Entry 7NAD (electron microscopy, 3.04 A resolution); this record covers chains 1 and R of the 26 polymer chains in the assembly.

[Chain 1]
Molecule: 25S rRNA
From: Saccharomyces cerevisiae BY4741
Sequence (697 nucleotides; numbered 820 to 3372; 1856 numbers in that range are skipped by the numbering (no residue carries them; nothing is unmodelled there); the number before each row is that of its first residue):
   820 AUGCCUGAAUAGGGUGAAGCCAGAGGAAACUCUGGUGGAGGCUCG
   893 CGAAUUUGGGUAU
  1446 AGUAGCAAAUAUUCAAAUGAGAACUUUGAAGACUGAAGUGGGGAAAGGUU
  1496 CCACGUCAACAGCAGUUGGACGUGGGUUAGUCGAUCCUAAGAGAUG
  1552 GUUUCAAAGGCCUGA
  1574 CAGGCCACCAUCGAAAGGGAAUCCGGUUAAGAUUCCGGAACCUGGAUAUG
  1624 GAUUCUUCACGGUAACGUAACUGAAUGUGGAGACGUCGGCGCGAGCCCUG
  1674 GGAGGAGUUAUCUUUUCUUCUUAACAGCUUAUCACCCCGGAAUUGGUUUA
  1724 UCCGGAGAUGGGGUCUUAUGGCUGGAAGAGGCCAGCACCUUUGCUGGCUC
  1774 CGGUGCGCUUGUGACGGCCCGUGAAAAUCCACAGGAAGGAAUAGUUUUCA
  1824 UGCCAGGUCGUACUG
  1853 UCUCCAAGGUGAACAGCCUCUAGUUGAUAGAA
  1892 GAUAAGGGAAGUCGG
  1916 UCCGUAACUUCGGGAUAAGGAUUGGCUCUAAGGGUCGGGUAGUGAGGGCC
  1966 UUGGUCA
  2050 CGGCCUUGG
  2080 CUUGCUACAAUUAACGAUCAACUUAGAACUGGUACGGACAAGGGGAAUCU
  2130 GACUG
  2318 UUAACGAGAUUCCCACUGUCCCUAUCUACUAUCUAGCGA
  3061 GGCUGUCUGAUCAGGCAUUGC
  3333 GUAAGCAGUAGAGUAGCC
  3356 GUUACGAUCUGCUGAGA

[Chain R]
Protein: 60S ribosomal protein L19-A
From: Saccharomyces cerevisiae BY4741
UniProtKB: P0CX82 (RL19A_YEAST); numbering as in UniProt (aligned over 1-189)
Chain sequence (189 residues; each row starts with the number of its first residue):
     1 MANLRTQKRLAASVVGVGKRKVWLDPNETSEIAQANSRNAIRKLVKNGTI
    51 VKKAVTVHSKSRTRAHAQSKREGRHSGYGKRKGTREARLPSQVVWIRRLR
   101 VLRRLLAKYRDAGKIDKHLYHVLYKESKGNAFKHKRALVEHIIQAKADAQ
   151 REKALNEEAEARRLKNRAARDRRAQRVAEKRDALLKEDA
Disordered / not traced: 1, 61-87, 163-189
Curated features (UniProtKB/Swiss-Prot):
  - modified residue (Phosphoserine): Ser30, Ser37, Ser91
  - cross-link (Glycyl lysine isopeptide (Lys-Gly)): Lys21 (interchain with G-Cter in ubiquitin), Lys53 (interchain with G-Cter in ubiquitin), Lys60 (interchain with G-Cter in ubiquitin), Lys146 (interchain with G-Cter in ubiquitin), Lys186 (interchain with G-Cter in ubiquitin)

[Chain 1 / chain R interface]
Contacting residue pairs (119; chain 1 residue first):
  C840(1) with Lys125(R), hydrogen bond to the sugar; Lys128(R), sugar contact; Gly129(R), hydrogen bond to the sugar
  A841(1) with Lys125(R), salt bridge to the phosphate; Glu126(R), sugar contact; Gly129(R), sugar contact
  G853(1) with Gly129(R), hydrogen bond to the base; Asn130(R), sugar contact
  G854(1) with Trp95(R), sugar contact; Asn130(R), sugar contact
  U855(1) with Trp95(R), sugar contact
  G856(1) with Gln92(R), hydrogen bond to the phosphate
  G857(1) with Gln92(R), phosphate contact
  A1462(1) with Ala2(R), sugar contact
  U1463(1) with Ala2(R), sugar contact
  U1470(1) with Arg5(R), hydrogen bond to the phosphate
  U1471(1) with Ala2(R), sugar contact; Asn3(R), sugar contact; Leu4(R), hydrogen bond to the sugar; Arg5(R), salt bridge to the phosphate
  U1472(1) with Lys8(R), phosphate contact; Leu24(R), hydrogen bond to the sugar; Pro26(R), sugar contact
  G1473(1) with Lys8(R), salt bridge to the phosphate; Val22(R), phosphate contact; Trp23(R), hydrogen bond to the phosphate; Leu24(R), hydrogen bond to the phosphate; Pro26(R), sugar contact
  A1474(1) with Trp23(R), phosphate contact; Lys53(R), salt bridge to the phosphate
  C1497(1) with Arg9(R), phosphate contact
  A1498(1) with Thr6(R), hydrogen bond to the phosphate; Arg9(R), salt bridge to the phosphate
  U1512(1) with Arg5(R), sugar contact
  G1513(1) with Arg5(R), salt bridge to the phosphate
  U1600(1) with Arg42(R), salt bridge to the phosphate
  U1601(1) with Arg38(R), salt bridge to the phosphate; Asn39(R), phosphate contact; Arg42(R), salt bridge to the phosphate
  A1602(1) with Arg9(R), sugar contact; Leu10(R), sugar contact; Asn36(R), sugar contact; Ser37(R), phosphate contact; Arg38(R), hydrogen bond to the phosphate
  A1603(1) with Arg38(R), salt bridge to the phosphate
  G1662(1) with Gln92(R), sugar contact
  C1663(1) with Ile96(R), sugar contact; Arg100(R), hydrogen bond to the sugar
  G1664(1) with Arg100(R), salt bridge to the phosphate
  C1671(1) with Lys60(R), salt bridge to the phosphate
  U1689(1) with Val57(R), base contact; Ser59(R), sugar contact
  C1690(1) with Val55(R), sugar contact; Thr56(R), sugar contact; Val57(R), sugar contact; His58(R), sugar contact; Lys60(R), phosphate contact
  A1715(1) with Lys117(R), salt bridge to the phosphate
  U1716(1) with His118(R), hydrogen bond to the base
  U1717(1) with His118(R), phosphate contact
  G1718(1) with Lys117(R), sugar contact; His118(R), salt bridge to the phosphate; His121(R), phosphate contact
  G1719(1) with Arg110(R), salt bridge to the phosphate; Tyr120(R), phosphate contact; His121(R), salt bridge to the phosphate
  U1720(1) with Arg110(R), salt bridge to the phosphate; Tyr120(R), hydrogen bond to the phosphate; His121(R), base contact; Tyr124(R), stacking on the base
  U1721(1) with Arg103(R), salt bridge to the phosphate; Tyr124(R), hydrogen bond to the phosphate; Lys128(R), base contact
  U1722(1) with Trp95(R), hydrogen bond to the sugar; Ile96(R), sugar contact; Leu99(R), phosphate contact; Arg100(R), salt bridge to the phosphate; Arg103(R), salt bridge to the phosphate
  A1723(1) with Leu99(R), phosphate contact; Arg103(R), salt bridge to the phosphate; Lys128(R), salt bridge to the phosphate
  U1724(1) with Lys125(R), base contact; Lys128(R), salt bridge to the phosphate
  C1755(1) with Lys52(R), salt bridge to the phosphate
  U1764(1) with Lys43(R), salt bridge to the phosphate
  G1766(1) with Lys46(R), hydrogen bond to the base
  C1779(1) with Arg88(R), hydrogen bond to the base; Leu89(R), sugar contact; Pro90(R), base contact; Val93(R), sugar contact; Arg97(R), salt bridge to the phosphate
  G1860(1) with Lys60(R), sugar contact
  U1871(1) with His58(R), hydrogen bond to the sugar
  C1872(1) with Val55(R), phosphate contact; Thr56(R), sugar contact
  U1873(1) with Arg20(R), salt bridge to the phosphate; Lys21(R), salt bridge to the phosphate; Val55(R), phosphate contact; Thr56(R), phosphate contact
  A1874(1) with Val17(R), phosphate contact; Gly18(R), phosphate contact; Arg20(R), salt bridge to the phosphate; Lys21(R), salt bridge to the phosphate
  G1875(1) with Gly18(R), phosphate contact; Lys19(R), hydrogen bond to the phosphate; Arg20(R), hydrogen bond to the base
  U1876(1) with Lys19(R), salt bridge to the phosphate
  U1924(1) with Arg136(R), salt bridge to the phosphate
  U1925(1) with His134(R), phosphate contact
  C1926(1) with Val101(R), phosphate contact
  G1927(1) with Val101(R), phosphate contact; Arg104(R), salt bridge to the phosphate
  G1928(1) with Lys108(R), salt bridge to the phosphate; Lys135(R), hydrogen bond to the base
  G1929(1) with Lys108(R), salt bridge to the phosphate; Tyr109(R), hydrogen bond to the base; Lys135(R), base contact
  C3067(1) with His58(R), phosphate contact
  U3068(1) with His58(R), salt bridge to the phosphate
Also at the interface, not in a pair above, chain 1 (65 interface residues in all): C839, G842, G1680, U1691, G1861, C1923, A1930, G2111
Also at the interface, not in a pair above, chain R (68 interface residues in all): Asp25, Thr29, Ser91, Leu105, Lys114, Ala131, Val139

[In short]
The interface between chain 1 and chain R involves 65 residues on one side and 68 on the other, with 23
hydrogen bonds, 36 salt bridges and 1 aromatic stacking contact. Polar contacts include G853(1)-Gly129(R),
U1716(1)-His118(R) and G1766(1)-Lys46(R).
Chain 1 is 25S rRNA and chain R is 60S ribosomal protein L19-A, both from Saccharomyces cerevisiae BY4741; the
structure, State E2 nucleolar 60S ribosomal biogenesis intermediate - Spb4 local refinement model, was
determined by electron microscopy, deposited together with 7R72 and 7U0H.
